PDB entry 1YEG | X-ray diffraction, 2.00 A resolution | chains L and H

# Chain L
Name: IGG2A fab fragment
From: Mus musculus
Notes: antibody fragment or engineered binder
Chain sequence (219 residues; each row starts with the number of its first residue; a row labelled like 27A-27E holds insertion residues (27A, then the next letters in order)):
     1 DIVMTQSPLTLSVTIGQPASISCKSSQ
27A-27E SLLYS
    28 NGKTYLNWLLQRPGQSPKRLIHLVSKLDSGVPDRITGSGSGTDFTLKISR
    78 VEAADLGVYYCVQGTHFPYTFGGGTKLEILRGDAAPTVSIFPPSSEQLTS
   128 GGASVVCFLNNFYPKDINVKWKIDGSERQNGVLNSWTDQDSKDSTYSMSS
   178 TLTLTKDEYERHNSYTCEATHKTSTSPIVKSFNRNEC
Sequence notes: conflict Ile2 (Val in S16112), Ser7 (Thr in S16112), Thr10 (Ser in S16112), 27 further conflict positions vs the reference (S16112) not listed
Cystine bridges: Cys23-Cys88, Cys134-Cys194
Metal / ion sites: Zn2+ site 1: His49 (shared with Asp100C(H) of chain H); Zn2+ site 2 near Asp60 (its only coordinating residue here); Zn2+ site 3: His93 (shared with Asp181(H) of chain H); Zn2+ site 4: Asp151, His189
Small-molecule neighbours: paranitrobenzyl alcohol (BPN): Asn34, Val89, Gln90, Gly91, Tyr96, Phe98

# Chain H
Name: IGG2A fab fragment
From: Mus musculus
UniProt: P01863 (GCAA_MOUSE); the construct has insertions or renumbered stretches relative to UniProt, so the offset changes along the chain: 114-152 = UniProt 1-39; 160-167 = UniProt 42-49; 169-178 = UniProt 50-59; 181-194 = UniProt 60-73; 3 more segments
Chain sequence (222 residues; numbered 1 to 223 plus 10 insertion-coded residues; 11 numbers in that range are skipped by the numbering (no residue carries them; nothing is unmodelled there); the number before each row is that of its first residue; a row labelled like 82A-82C holds insertion residues (82A, then the next letters in order)):
     1 EMQLQQSGAELLRPGTSVKLSCKTSGYIFTSYWIHWVKQRSGQGLEWIAR
    51 IY
   52A P
    53 GTGSTYYNEKFKGKATLTADKSSSTAYMQL
82A-82C STL
    83 KSEDSAVYFCTRWGFIPV
100A-100F REDYVM
   101 DYWGQGTLVTVSSAKTTAPSVYPLAPVCGDTTGSSVTLGCLVKGYFPEPV
   151 TL
   154 TW
   160 NSGSLSSG
   169 VHTFPAVLQS
   181 DLYTLSSSVTVTSS
   196 TWP
   200 SQSIT
   206 CNVAHPASSTKVDKKIEP
Cystine bridges: Cys22-Cys92, Cys140-Cys206
Metal / ion sites: Zn2+ site 1: Asp100C (shared with His49(L) of chain L); Zn2+ site 2: Asp181 (shared with His93(L) of chain L)
Small-molecule neighbours: paranitrobenzyl alcohol (BPN): His35, Val37, Trp47, Thr93, Trp95, Tyr100D, Trp103

# Chain L / chain H interface
Contacting residue pairs (86; chain L residue first):
  Asn28(L) - Glu100B(H)
  Lys30(L) - Glu100B(H)  salt bridge
  Tyr32(L) - Phe97(H)  hydrophobic
  Tyr32(L) - Tyr100D(H)
  Asn34(L) - Trp95(H)
  Asn34(L) - Tyr100D(H)
  Leu36(L) - Trp95(H)  hydrophobic
  Gln38(L) - Gln39(H)  hydrogen bond
  Gln38(L) - Phe91(H)
  Ser43(L) - Phe91(H)
  Ser43(L) - Trp103(H)
  Ser43(L) - Gly104(H)  hydrogen bond (side chain-backbone)
  Ser43(L) - Gln105(H)
  Pro44(L) - Trp103(H)  hydrogen bond (backbone-side chain)
  Lys45(L) - Met100F(H)
  Lys45(L) - Asp101(H)  salt bridge
  Arg46(L) - Trp95(H)  hydrogen bond (side chain-backbone)
  Arg46(L) - Tyr100D(H)
  Arg46(L) - Val100E(H)  hydrogen bond (side chain-backbone)
  Arg46(L) - Asp101(H)  salt bridge
  His49(L) - Asp100C(H)  salt bridge
  His49(L) - Tyr100D(H)
  Leu50(L) - Glu100B(H)
  Leu50(L) - Tyr100D(H)  hydrophobic
  Val85(L) - Gln43(H)
  Tyr87(L) - Gln39(H)  hydrogen bond
  Tyr87(L) - Gln43(H)
  Tyr87(L) - Leu45(H)  hydrophobic
  Phe94(L) - Trp47(H)  hydrophobic
  Phe94(L) - Arg50(H)
  Phe94(L) - Tyr59(H)
  Pro95(L) - Asn60(H)
  Tyr96(L) - Trp47(H)
  Tyr96(L) - Arg50(H)  hydrogen bond
  Phe98(L) - Leu45(H)
  Phe98(L) - Glu46(H)
  Phe98(L) - Trp47(H)
  Gly100(L) - Gln43(H)  hydrogen bond (backbone-side chain)
  Gly101(L) - Gln43(H)
  Ser116(L) - Gly129(H)
  Ser116(L) - Thr131(H)
  Ser116(L) - Thr137(H)  hydrogen bond
  Ile117(L) - Val127(H)
  Ile117(L) - Cys128(H)  hydrophobic
  Ile117(L) - Gly129(H)  hydrogen bond (backbone-backbone)
  Phe118(L) - Leu124(H)  hydrophobic
  Phe118(L) - Ala125(H)
  Phe118(L) - Pro126(H)
  Phe118(L) - Gly129(H)
  Phe118(L) - Thr137(H)
  Pro119(L) - Val127(H)
  Ser121(L) - Tyr122(H)
  Ser121(L) - Pro123(H)
  Glu123(L) - Tyr122(H)
  Glu123(L) - Pro123(H)
  Gln124(L) - Tyr122(H)
  Gln124(L) - Lys143(H)
  Ser127(L) - Tyr122(H)
  Ser131(L) - Leu141(H)
  Ser131(L) - Lys143(H)  hydrogen bond
  Phe135(L) - Phe172(H)  hydrophobic
  Phe135(L) - Ser186(H)
  Phe135(L) - Ser187(H)
  Phe135(L) - Ser188(H)
  Asn137(L) - His170(H)  hydrogen bond
  Asn137(L) - Phe172(H)
  Asn137(L) - Ser188(H)
  Asn138(L) - His170(H)
  Val159(L) - Gln177(H)
  Leu160(L) - Val175(H)  hydrophobic
  Leu160(L) - Gln177(H)
  Asn161(L) - Val175(H)
  Ser162(L) - Phe172(H)
  Ser162(L) - Pro173(H)  hydrogen bond (side chain-backbone)
  Ser162(L) - Val175(H)
  Trp163(L) - Pro173(H)
  Thr164(L) - Phe172(H)
  Ser174(L) - His170(H)  hydrogen bond
  Ser174(L) - Phe172(H)
  Met175(L) - Phe172(H)
  Ser176(L) - Phe172(H)
  Ser176(L) - Ser186(H)  hydrogen bond
  Thr180(L) - Lys143(H)
  Lys207(L) - Cys128(H)  hydrogen bond (side chain-backbone)
  Ser208(L) - Cys128(H)  hydrogen bond (backbone-side chain)
  Phe209(L) - Cys128(H)  hydrophobic
Other interface residues (no listed pair), chain L (52 interface residues in all): Leu9, Asp55, Thr102, Lys103, Thr114, Val133, Thr178
Other interface residues (no listed pair), chain H (49 interface residues in all): His35, Val37, Gly42, Gly44, Tyr58, Leu138, Gly139, Thr171, Lys219

# Overview
The interface between chain L and chain H involves 52 residues on one side and 49 on the other; the contacts
include 17 hydrogen bonds and 4 salt bridges. Polar pairs include Lys30(L)-Glu100B(H), Lys45(L)-Asp101(H) and
Arg46(L)-Asp101(H).
Chain L is IGG2A fab fragment and chain H is IGG2A fab fragment, both from Mus musculus; the structure,
Structure of IGG2A fab fragment (D2.3) complexed with reaction product, was determined by X-ray diffraction
together with 1YEF and 1YEH from the same study.
